Entry 9E7L (electron microscopy, 3.33 A resolution); this record covers chains O and A of the 23 polymer chains in the assembly.

Chain O:
Protein: Yeast V-ATPase subunit f
From: Saccharomyces cerevisiae
UniProtKB: P0C5R9 (YP17B_YEAST); numbering as in UniProt (aligned over 1-85)
Sequence (85 residues; each row starts with the number of its first residue):
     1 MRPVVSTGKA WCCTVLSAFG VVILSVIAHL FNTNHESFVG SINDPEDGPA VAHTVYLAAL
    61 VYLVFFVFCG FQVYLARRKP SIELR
Disordered / not traced: 1-6, 76-85

Chain A:
Protein: V-type proton ATPase subunit a, vacuolar isoform
From: Saccharomyces cerevisiae
Notes: engineered mutation(s): C-terminal calmodulin binding peptide
UniProtKB: P32563 (VPH1_YEAST); residue numbers follow UniProt; this construct covers 1-840
Sequence (840 residues; each row starts with the number of its first residue):
     1 MAEKEEAIFR SAEMALVQFY IPQEISRDSA YTLGQLGLVQ FRDLNSKVRA FQRTFVNEIR
    61 RLDNVERQYR YFYSLLKKHD IKLYEGDTDK YLDGSGELYV PPSGSVIDDY VRNASYLEER
   121 LIQMEDATDQ IEVQKNDLEQ YRFILQSGDE FFLKGDNTDS TSYMDEDMID ANGENIAAAI
   181 GASVNYVTGV IARDKVATLE QILWRVLRGN LFFKTVEIEQ PVYDVKTREY KHKNAFIVFS
   241 HGDLIIKRIR KIAESLDANL YDVDSSNEGR SQQLAKVNKN LSDLYTVLKT TSTTLESELY
   301 AIAKELDSWF QDVTREKAIF EILNKSNYDT NRKILIAEGW IPRDELATLQ ARLGEMIARL
   361 GIDVPSIIQV LDTNHTPPTF HRTNKFTAGF QSICDCYGIA QYREINAGLP TIVTFPFMFA
   421 IMFGDMGHGF LMTLAALSLV LNEKKINKMK RGEIFDMAFT GRYIILLMGV FSMYTGFLYN
   481 DIFSKTMTIF KSGWKWPDHW KKGESITATS VGTYPIGLDW AWHGTENALL FSNSYKMKLS
   541 ILMGFIHMTY SYFFSLANHL YFNSMIDIIG NFIPGLLFMQ GIFGYLSVCI VYKWAVDWVK
   601 DGKPAPGLLN MLINMFLSPG TIDDELYPHQ AKVQVFLLLM ALVCIPWLLL VKPLHFKFTH
   661 KKKSHEPLPS TEADASSEDL EAQQLISAMD ADDAEEEEVG SGSHGEDFGD IMIHQVIHTI
   721 EFCLNCVSHT ASYLRLWALS LAHAQLSSVL WTMTIQIAFG FRGFVGVFMT VALFAMWFAL
   781 TCAVLVLMEG TSAMLHSLRL HWVESMSKFF VGEGLPYEPF AFEYKDMEVA VASASSSASS
Disordered / not traced: 1-2, 155-183, 660-705, 833-840
UniProt features mapped onto this chain:
  - modified residue: A2 (N-acetylalanine)
  - mutagenesis: D425 (D425N: Reduces assembly of V-ATPase complexes and reduces ATPase activity of the assembled complexes), K538 (K538A: Reduces assembly of V-ATPase complexes), K593 (K593A: Reduces ATPase activity), Q634 (Q634L: Reduces subunit stability), H729 (H729R: Reduces ATPase activity), R735 (R735L: Reduces subunit stability), L739 (L739S: Reduces ATPase activity), H743 (H743A/E/Y: Reduces ATPase activity), L746 (L746S: Reduces ATPase activity), L780 (L780S: Reduces assembly of V-ATPase complexes), E789 (E789A/D/H/Q: Abolishes ATPase activity and proton transport, but does not affect complex assembly), L800 (L800S: Reduces assembly of V-ATPase complexes), 4 further mutagenesis entries in UniProt

How chain O and chain A interact:
Residue-residue contacts (19; chain O residue first):
  F19(O) with L431(A), hydrophobic; F778(A), hydrophobic
  G20(O) with F774(A)
  I23(O) with F774(A), hydrophobic
  L24(O) with T770(A); F774(A), hydrophobic
  I27(O) with W751(A), hydrophobic
  F31(O) with F759(A), hydrophobic
  H35(O) with T488(A), hydrogen bond
  S37(O) with K485(A)
  D44(O) with Q756(A)
  V51(O) with R762(A)
  T54(O) with G766(A); V767(A)
  A58(O) with T770(A); V771(A), hydrophobic
  Y62(O) with V771(A), hydrogen bond (side chain-backbone); F774(A); A775(A)
Other interface residues (no listed pair), chain O (21 interface residues in all): L16, F38, I42, P45, A50, V55, L57, V61
Other interface residues (no listed pair), chain A (23 interface residues in all): F430, L434, T486, K502, G503, H523, F761, G763, W777

In short:
Chain O and chain A form an interface of 21 and 23 residues respectively; the contacts include 2 hydrogen
bonds. Among the polar pairs are H35(O)-T488(A) and Y62(O)-V771(A). From UniProt: 16 mutagenesis sites on
chain A.
Chain O is Yeast V-ATPase subunit f and chain A is V-type proton ATPase subunit a, vacuolar isoform, both from
Saccharomyces cerevisiae; the structure, Yeast V-ATPase Vo proton channel bound to nanobody 2WVA7, was
determined by electron microscopy (same publication as 9E76 and 9MJ4).
